8PA9 - chains A and B; structure by X-ray diffraction, 1.50 A resolution.

== Chain A (and B) ==
Protein: Histidine triad nucleotide-binding protein 1
Source organism: Homo sapiens
Notes: EC 3.-.-.-; chain B of this document is another copy of the same molecule, construct and numbering; everything in this record applies to it too
Reference sequence: P49773 (HINT1_HUMAN); residue numbers follow UniProt; this construct covers 1-126
Amino-acid sequence (126 residues; row label = number of the first residue in the row):
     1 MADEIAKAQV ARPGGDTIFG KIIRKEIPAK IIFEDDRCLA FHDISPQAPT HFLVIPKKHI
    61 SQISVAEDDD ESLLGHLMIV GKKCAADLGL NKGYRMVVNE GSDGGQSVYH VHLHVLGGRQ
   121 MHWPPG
Disordered / not traced: 1-11 (chain B: 1-14)
Ligand contacts: XKF (5'-O-[(3-Indolyl)-1-Ethyl]Carbamoyl N2-methyl-2-aminoethenoadenosine): I18, F19, I22, I27, F41, H42, D43, I44, S45, H51, L53, N99, G105, Q106, S107, V108, H112, H114
Swiss-Prot annotation at these positions:
  - motif: H110 to H114 (Histidine triad motif)
  - active site: H112 (Tele-AMP-histidine intermediate)
  - binding site (AMP): D43, I44, N99, G105 to S107, H112 to H114
  - modified residue: A2 (N-acetylalanine), K21 (N6-acetyllysine), K30 (N6-acetyllysine), S45 (Phosphoserine), S72 (Phosphoserine)
  - natural variant: R37 (R37P: In NMAN), H51 (H51R: In NMAN), C84 (C84R: In NMAN), G89 (G89V: In NMAN), G93 (G93D: In NMAN), H112 (H112N: In NMAN)
  - mutagenesis: F33 (F33S: Loss of SUMO-specific isopeptidase activity), E34 (E34K: Reduced SUMO-specific isopeptidase activity), C38 (C38R: No effect on SUMO-specific isopeptidase activity), D43 (D43N: Approximately 50-fold increased affinity for tryptamine adenosine phosphoramidate), I44 (I44F: Approximately 10-fold increased affinity for tryptamine adenosine phosphoramidate; I44W: Approximately 30-fold increased affinity for tryptamine adenosine phosphoramidate), H51 (H51A: No effect on affinity for 3-indolepropionic acyl-adenylate but a 13.8-fold increased affinity for tryptamine adenosine phosphoramidate monoester), K57 (K57N: Loss of SUMO-specific isopeptidase activity), V97 (V97D: Loss of dimerization. Strongly reduced adenosine 5'-monophosphoramidase activity ...), G105 (G105A: Reduces adenosine 5'-monophosphoramidase activity), S107 (S107A: Reduces adenosine 5'-monophosphoramidase activity), H110 (H110A: No significant effect on affinity for 3-indolepropionic acyl-adenylate and tryptamine adenosine phosphoramidate monoester), H114 (H114A: Nearly abolishes adenosine 5'-monophosphoramidase activity ...), 1 further mutagenesis entry in UniProt
Reported in the primary citation:
  - binding site for XKF: I18, F19, I22, F41, D43, I44, H112
  - catalytic residues: H112 (citing earlier work)

== Chain A / chain B interface ==
Pairs across the interface (98):
  R37(A) with E71(B), salt bridge
  Q47(A) with W123(B); P124(B)
  H51(A) with W123(B)
  I63(A) with M78(B), hydrophobic; K82(B); Y94(B)
  S64(A) with K82(B), hydrogen bond (backbone-side chain); Y94(B), hydrogen bond
  A66(A) with K82(B), hydrogen bond (backbone-side chain)
  E67(A) with I79(B)
  D68(A) with K83(B), salt bridge
  E71(A) with S72(B); G75(B); H76(B), salt bridge
  S72(A) with E71(B); S72(B), hydrogen bond
  L74(A) with M78(B); I79(B), hydrophobic
  G75(A) with E71(B); G75(B)
  H76(A) with E71(B), salt bridge
  M78(A) with I63(B), hydrophobic; L74(B); M78(B), hydrophobic
  I79(A) with E67(B); E71(B); L74(B), hydrophobic
  K82(A) with I63(B); S64(B), hydrogen bond (side chain-backbone); A66(B), hydrogen bond (side chain-backbone)
  K83(A) with D68(B), salt bridge
  K92(A) with G101(B); S102(B), hydrogen bond (backbone-backbone); D103(B), hydrogen bond (backbone-backbone)
  G93(A) with E100(B); D103(B)
  Y94(A) with I63(B); S64(B); N99(B); E100(B), hydrogen bond (backbone-backbone); G104(B)
  R95(A) with V97(B); V98(B); N99(B), hydrogen bond; G104(B), hydrogen bond (side chain-backbone); P125(B), hydrogen bond (side chain-backbone); G126(B)
  M96(A) with I63(B), hydrophobic; M96(B); V97(B); V98(B), hydrogen bond (backbone-backbone)
  V97(A) with R95(B); M96(B)
  V98(A) with M78(B), hydrophobic; R95(B); M96(B), hydrogen bond (backbone-backbone)
  N99(A) with Y94(B); R95(B), hydrogen bond; W123(B)
  E100(A) with G93(B); Y94(B), hydrogen bond (backbone-backbone)
  S102(A) with K92(B), hydrogen bond (backbone-backbone); Q120(B), hydrogen bond (backbone-side chain)
  D103(A) with K92(B), salt bridge; G93(B); R119(B); Q120(B), hydrogen bond (backbone-side chain); M121(B), hydrogen bond (backbone-backbone)
  G104(A) with Y94(B); R95(B), hydrogen bond (backbone-side chain)
  H114(A) with W123(B)
  L116(A) with P125(B), hydrophobic
  R119(A) with D103(B); G126(B), hydrogen bond (side chain-backbone)
  Q120(A) with S102(B); D103(B)
  M121(A) with D103(B), hydrogen bond (backbone-backbone); P125(B); G126(B)
  H122(A) with G126(B), hydrogen bond (backbone-backbone)
  W123(A) with Q47(B); N99(B); H114(B)
  P124(A) with Q47(B); G126(B)
  P125(A) with R95(B), hydrogen bond (backbone-side chain); V97(B), hydrophobic; M121(B); P125(B); G126(B)
  G126(A) with R95(B); R119(B), hydrogen bond (backbone-side chain); M121(B); H122(B), hydrogen bond (backbone-backbone); P124(B); P125(B); G126(B)
Other interface residues (no listed pair), chain A (42 interface residues in all): G101, G105, G118
Other interface residues (no listed pair), chain B (41 interface residues in all): H51, G105, L116, G118

== In short ==
The interface between chain A and chain B involves 42 residues on one side and 41 on the other; the contacts
include 27 hydrogen bonds and 6 salt bridges. Among the polar pairs are R37(A)-E71(B), D68(A)-K83(B) and
E71(A)-H76(B). From the paper: the catalytic residue H112(A); a binding site for XKF at I18(A), F19(A) and
I22(A) among others.
Chain A and chain B are both Histidine triad nucleotide-binding protein 1 (Homo sapiens); the structure,
Crystal structure of human Histidine Triad Nucleotide-Binding Protein 1 in complex with
5'-O-[(3-Indolyl)-1-Ethyl]Carbamoyl N2-methyl-2-aminoethenoadenosine, was determined by X-ray diffraction,
deposited together with 8PA6, 8PAF and 8PAI.
